PDB entry 3J9U | electron microscopy, 7.60 A resolution (low resolution: residue-level contacts below are approximate; hydrogen-bond / salt-bridge calls are withheld) | chains A and B of the 28 polymer chains in the assembly

[Chain A]
Protein: V-type proton ATPase catalytic subunit A
From: Saccharomyces cerevisiae
Notes: EC 3.6.3.14, 3.1.-.-
Reference sequence: P17255 (VATA_YEAST); the construct lacks a stretch of the UniProt sequence, so the offset changes along the chain: 1-282 = UniProt 2-283; 283-616 = UniProt 738-1071
Amino-acid sequence (616 residues; numbered 1 to 616; the number before each row is that of its first residue):
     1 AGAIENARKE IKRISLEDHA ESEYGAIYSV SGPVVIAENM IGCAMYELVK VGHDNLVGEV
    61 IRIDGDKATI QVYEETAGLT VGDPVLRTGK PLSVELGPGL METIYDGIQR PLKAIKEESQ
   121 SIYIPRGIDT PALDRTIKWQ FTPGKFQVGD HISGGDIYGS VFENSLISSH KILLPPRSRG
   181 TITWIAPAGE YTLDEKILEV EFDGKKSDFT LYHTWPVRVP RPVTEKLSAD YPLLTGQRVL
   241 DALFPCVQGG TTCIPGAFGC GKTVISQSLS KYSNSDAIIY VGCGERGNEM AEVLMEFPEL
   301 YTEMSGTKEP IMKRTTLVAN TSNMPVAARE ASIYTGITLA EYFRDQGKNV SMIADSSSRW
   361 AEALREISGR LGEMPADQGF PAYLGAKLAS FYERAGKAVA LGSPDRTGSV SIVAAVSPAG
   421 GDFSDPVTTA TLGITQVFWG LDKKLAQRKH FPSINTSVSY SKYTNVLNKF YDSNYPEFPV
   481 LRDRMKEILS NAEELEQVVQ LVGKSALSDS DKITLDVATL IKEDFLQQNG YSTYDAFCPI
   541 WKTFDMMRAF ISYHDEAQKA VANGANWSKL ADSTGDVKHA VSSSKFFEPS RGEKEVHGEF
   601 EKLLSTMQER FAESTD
Unresolved in the structure: 1-23
Swiss-Prot annotation at these positions:
  - binding site (ATP): G256 to T263
  - modified residue: A1 (N-acetylalanine), T130 (Phosphothreonine), S403 (Phosphoserine), S473 (Phosphoserine)

[Chain B]
Protein: V-type proton ATPase subunit B
From: Saccharomyces cerevisiae
Reference sequence: P16140 (VATB_YEAST); residues 1-517 here = UniProt positions 1-517
Amino-acid sequence (517 residues; each row starts with the number of its first residue):
     1 MVLSDKELFA INKKAVEQGF NVKPRLNYNT VSGVNGPLVI LEKVKFPRYN EIVNLTLPDG
    61 TVRQGQVLEI RGDRAIVQVF EGTSGIDVKK TTVEFTGESL RIPVSEDMLG RIFDGSGRPI
   121 DNGPKVFAED YLDINGSPIN PYARIYPEEM ISTGVSAIDT MNSIARGQKI PIFSASGLPH
   181 NEIAAQICRQ AGLVRPTKDV HDGHEENFSI VFAAMGVNLE TARFFKQDFE ENGSLERTSL
   241 FLNLANDPTI ERIITPRLAL TTAEYLAYQT ERHVLTILTD MSSYADALRE VSAAREEVPG
   301 RRGYPGYMYT DLSTIYERAG RVEGRNGSIT QIPILTMPND DITHPIPDLT GYITEGQIFV
   361 DRQLHNKGIY PPINVLPSLS RLMKSAIGEG MTRKDHGDVS NQLYAKYAIG KDAAAMKAVV
   421 GEEALSIEDK LSLEFLEKFE KTFITQGAYE DRTVFESLDQ AWSLLRIYPK EMLNRISPKI
   481 LDEFYDRARD DADEDEEDPD TRSSGKKKDA SQEESLI
Unresolved in the structure: 1-28, 486-517
Swiss-Prot annotation at these positions:
  - binding site (ATP): R381
  - modified residue (Phosphoserine): S4, S137, S503, S504, S511, S515
  - cross-link (Glycyl lysine isopeptide (Lys-Gly)): K14 (interchain with G-Cter in ubiquitin), K508 (interchain with G-Cter in ubiquitin)

[Interface between chain A and chain B]
Pairs across the interface - 157 pairs, chain A then chain B:
  S29(A) - I70(B)
  S29(A) - R71(B)
  V30(A) - Y49(B)
  V30(A) - E69(B)
  V30(A) - I70(B)
  S31(A) - I70(B)
  S31(A) - R71(B)
  G32(A) - Y49(B)
  G32(A) - L68(B)
  E75(A) - N135(B)
  E75(A) - S137(B)
  T76(A) - Y49(B)
  T76(A) - N50(B)
  A77(A) - Y49(B)
  A77(A) - N50(B)
  A77(A) - S99(B)
  A77(A) - D133(B)
  G78(A) - R48(B)
  G78(A) - Y49(B)
  L79(A) - R48(B)
  L79(A) - Y49(B)
  T80(A) - F46(B)
  T80(A) - P47(B)
  T80(A) - R48(B)
  V81(A) - K45(B)
  I104(A) - R144(B)
  L112(A) - R144(B)
  S121(A) - I139(B)
  I122(A) - N140(B)
  I122(A) - P141(B)
  I122(A) - Y142(B)
  I122(A) - R144(B)
  I122(A) - E323(B)
  Y123(A) - N140(B)
  Y123(A) - Y142(B)
  Y123(A) - A143(B)
  Y123(A) - R144(B)
  I124(A) - S137(B)
  I124(A) - N140(B)
  P125(A) - S137(B)
  P125(A) - P138(B)
  R126(A) - N135(B)
  R126(A) - S137(B)
  F258(A) - G351(B)
  F258(A) - Y352(B)
  F258(A) - T354(B)
  F258(A) - E355(B)
  F258(A) - Q357(B)
  F258(A) - R381(B)
  G259(A) - R381(B)
  C260(A) - R381(B)
  G261(A) - R381(B)
  K262(A) - Y352(B)
  K262(A) - R381(B)
  T263(A) - R381(B)
  T263(A) - L382(B)
  V264(A) - R381(B)
  G284(A) - Y309(B)
  R286(A) - Y352(B)
  R286(A) - I353(B)
  R286(A) - L382(B)
  G287(A) - A143(B)
  G287(A) - R144(B)
  N288(A) - A143(B)
  N288(A) - Y146(B)
  N288(A) - P147(B)
  N288(A) - K169(B)
  N288(A) - G320(B)
  N288(A) - E355(B)
  E289(A) - R381(B)
  E289(A) - L382(B)
  M290(A) - R144(B)
  A291(A) - A143(B)
  A291(A) - R144(B)
  A291(A) - I145(B)
  A291(A) - Y146(B)
  E292(A) - Y146(B)
  E292(A) - L382(B)
  E292(A) - K384(B)
  E292(A) - S385(B)
  L294(A) - R144(B)
  E296(A) - K384(B)
  T321(A) - E317(B)
  S322(A) - Y309(B)
  S322(A) - S313(B)
  S322(A) - E317(B)
  N323(A) - N135(B)
  N323(A) - G136(B)
  N323(A) - T310(B)
  N323(A) - T314(B)
  N323(A) - E317(B)
  M324(A) - E317(B)
  R329(A) - Y309(B)
  S356(A) - Y352(B)
  R359(A) - Y309(B)
  E362(A) - Y309(B)
  E362(A) - L349(B)
  R365(A) - P305(B)
  R365(A) - G306(B)
  E366(A) - G306(B)
  E366(A) - Y307(B)
  E366(A) - Y309(B)
  E366(A) - T310(B)
  R370(A) - Y307(B)
  R370(A) - T310(B)
  Q378(A) - G300(B)
  Q378(A) - R301(B)
  G379(A) - G300(B)
  S417(A) - Y352(B)
  A419(A) - R301(B)
  A419(A) - D348(B)
  G420(A) - I342(B)
  G420(A) - T343(B)
  G420(A) - D348(B)
  D422(A) - T343(B)
  K444(A) - D412(B)
  A446(A) - L379(B)
  Q447(A) - L376(B)
  Q447(A) - Y404(B)
  R448(A) - A405(B)
  R448(A) - A408(B)
  R448(A) - R475(B)
  K449(A) - N401(B)
  K449(A) - R475(B)
  H450(A) - R475(B)
  V499(A) - V420(B)
  Q500(A) - A415(B)
  Q500(A) - M416(B)
  Q500(A) - V419(B)
  Q500(A) - V420(B)
  L501(A) - V419(B)
  G503(A) - V420(B)
  K504(A) - M416(B)
  K504(A) - L425(B)
  K504(A) - D429(B)
  S505(A) - A424(B)
  E523(A) - R475(B)
  Q527(A) - R475(B)
  N529(A) - N401(B)
  G530(A) - N401(B)
  Y531(A) - D398(B)
  Y531(A) - N401(B)
  Y531(A) - Q402(B)
  Y531(A) - R475(B)
  Y531(A) - I476(B)
  Y531(A) - S477(B)
  Y531(A) - I480(B)
  S532(A) - K394(B)
  S532(A) - D398(B)
  S532(A) - S477(B)
  S532(A) - K479(B)
  Y534(A) - K384(B)
  H579(A) - N474(B)
  H579(A) - I476(B)
  H579(A) - P478(B)
  S582(A) - N474(B)
  F586(A) - S477(B)
Interface residues without a listed pair, chain A (88 interface residues in all): Y28, K116, Q120, G256, A257, M295, E299, D355, P375, K443, F451, W567, S583
Interface residues without a listed pair, chain B (91 interface residues in all): G72, G167, V298, P299, R302, M308, A319, G356, P377, S380, M383, E423, S426, E428, L473

[Overview]
88 residues of chain A and 91 residues of chain B are in contact. UniProt lists 8 ATP-binding residues on
chain A; ATP-binding residue R381(B) on chain B.
Chain A is V-type proton ATPase catalytic subunit A and chain B is V-type proton ATPase subunit B, both from
Saccharomyces cerevisiae; the structure, Yeast V-ATPase state 2, was determined by electron microscopy
together with 3J9T and 3J9V from the same study.
